8YTI - chains R and S of the 22 polymer chains in the assembly; structure by X-ray diffraction, 2.70 A resolution.

== Chain R ==
Molecule: Histone H2B type 1-J
Organism: Homo sapiens
UniProtKB: P06899 (H2B1J_HUMAN); residues 0-125 here correspond to UniProt positions 1-126 (UniProt number = residue number + 1)
Amino-acid sequence (126 residues; each row starts with the number of its first residue; numbering starts at 0):
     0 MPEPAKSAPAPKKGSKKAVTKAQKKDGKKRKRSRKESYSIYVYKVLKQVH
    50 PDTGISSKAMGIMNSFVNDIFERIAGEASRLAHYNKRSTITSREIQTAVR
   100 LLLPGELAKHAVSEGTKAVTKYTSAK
Disordered / not traced: 0-27
Swiss-Prot annotation at these positions:
  - modified residue: Pro1 (N-acetylproline), Glu2 (ADP-ribosyl glutamic acid), Lys5 (N6-(2-hydroxyisobutyryl)lysine), Ser6 (ADP-ribosylserine), Lys11 (N6-(beta-hydroxybutyryl)lysine), Lys12 (N6-(2-hydroxyisobutyryl)lysine), Ser14 (Phosphoserine), Lys15 (N6-acetyllysine), Lys16 (N6-(beta-hydroxybutyryl)lysine), Lys20 (N6-(2-hydroxyisobutyryl)lysine), Lys23 (N6-(2-hydroxyisobutyryl)lysine), Lys24 (N6-(2-hydroxyisobutyryl)lysine), Lys34 (N6-(2-hydroxyisobutyryl)lysine), Glu35 (PolyADP-ribosyl glutamic acid), Ser36 (Phosphoserine), Lys43 (N6-(2-hydroxyisobutyryl)lysine), Lys46 (N6-(2-hydroxyisobutyryl)lysine), Lys57 (N6,N6-dimethyllysine), Arg79 (Dimethylated arginine), Lys85 (N6,N6,N6-trimethyllysine) and 6 more in UniProt
  - glycosylation: Ser112 (O-linked (GlcNAc) serine)
  - cross-link (Glycyl lysine isopeptide (Lys-Gly)): Lys5 (interchain with G-Cter in SUMO2), Lys20 (interchain with G-Cter in SUMO2), Lys34 (interchain with G-Cter in ubiquitin), Lys120 (interchain with G-Cter in ubiquitin)

== Chain S ==
Molecule: 169-nt DNA strand
Organism: synthetic construct
Sequence (169 nucleotides; row label = number of the first residue in the row; numbers below 1 keep their minus sign (DG-82 is residue -82)):
   -82 GCTTTTTTTTTTCACAATCCCGGTGCCGAGGCCGCTCAATTGGTCGTAGA
   -32 CAGCTCTAGCACCGCTTAAACGCACGTACGGAATCCGTACGTGCGTTTAA
    18 GCGGTGCTAGAGCTGTCTACGACCAATTGAGCGGCCTCGGCACCGGGATT
    68 GTGAAAAAAAAAAGCTGCA
Ion coordination: Ca2+ site 1: DG-52 (shared with 1 residue of chain T); K+: DT-26, DA-25; Ca2+ site 2: DG-24 (shared with 1 residue of chain T); Ca2+ site 3: DG10 (shared with 1 residue of chain T); Ca2+ site 4: DT45 (shared with 1 residue of chain J); Ca2+ site 5 near DG48 (its only coordinating residue here); Ca2+ site 6: DG51 (shared with 1 residue of chain T); Ca2+ site 7 near DG70 (its only coordinating residue here)

== Interface between chain R and chain S ==
Pairs across the interface - 18 pairs, chain R then chain S:
  Lys28(R) - DC-27(S)  hydrogen bond to the phosphate
  Arg29(R) - DG50(S)  sugar contact
  Lys30(R) - DT-28(S)  hydrogen bond to the base
  Lys30(R) - DC-27(S)  hydrogen bond to the sugar
  Lys30(R) - DG50(S)  phosphate contact
  Lys30(R) - DG51(S)  phosphate contact
  Arg31(R) - DA-25(S)  salt bridge to the phosphate
  Arg31(R) - DG50(S)  phosphate contact
  Arg31(R) - DG51(S)  salt bridge to the phosphate
  Arg33(R) - DC49(S)  sugar contact
  Arg33(R) - DG50(S)  phosphate contact
  Lys34(R) - DC49(S)  phosphate contact
  Lys34(R) - DG50(S)  hydrogen bond to the phosphate
  Ser36(R) - DC49(S)  phosphate contact
  Ile39(R) - DG48(S)  phosphate contact
  Ile39(R) - DC49(S)  phosphate contact
  Tyr40(R) - DG48(S)  hydrogen bond to the phosphate
  Lys43(R) - DG48(S)  salt bridge to the phosphate
Other interface residues (no listed pair), chain R (12 interface residues in all): Glu35, Thr88
Other interface residues (no listed pair), chain S (9 interface residues in all): DT-26, DG38

== Overview ==
The interface between chain R and chain S involves 12 residues on one side and 9 on the other, with 5 hydrogen
bonds and 3 salt bridges. Polar contacts include Lys30(R)-DT-28(S), Lys30(R)-DC-27(S) and Lys28(R)-DC-27(S).
DT-26(S) and DA-25(S) coordinate K+.
Here chain R is Histone H2B type 1-J (Homo sapiens) and chain S is a 169-nt DNA strand (synthetic construct).
Entry 8YTI (Crystal Structure of Nucleosome-H1x Linker Histone Assembly (sticky-169a DNA fragment)) was
determined by X-ray diffraction.
